PDB entry 2X9G | X-ray diffraction, 1.10 A resolution | chains A and B of the 4 polymer chains in the assembly

Chain A (and B):
Molecule: Pteridine reductase
Organism: Trypanosoma brucei brucei
Notes: EC 1.5.1.33; chain B of this document is another copy of the same molecule, construct and numbering; everything in this record applies to it too
Reference sequence: O76290 (O76290_TRYBB); numbering as in UniProt (aligned over 1-268)
Chain sequence (288 residues; row label = number of the first residue in the row; numbers below 1 keep their minus sign (Met-19 is residue -19)):
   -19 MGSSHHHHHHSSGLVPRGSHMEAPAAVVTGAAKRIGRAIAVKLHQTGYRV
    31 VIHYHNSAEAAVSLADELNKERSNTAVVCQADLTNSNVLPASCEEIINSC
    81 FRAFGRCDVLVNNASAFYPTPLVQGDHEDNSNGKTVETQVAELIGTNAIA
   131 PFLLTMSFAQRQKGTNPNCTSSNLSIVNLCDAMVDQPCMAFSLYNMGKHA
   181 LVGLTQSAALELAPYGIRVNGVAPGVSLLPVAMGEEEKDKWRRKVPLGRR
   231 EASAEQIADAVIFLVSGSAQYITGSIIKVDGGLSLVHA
Not modelled in the structure: -19 to 1, 105-112, 143-150 (chain B: -19 to 1, 104-113, 144-150)
Sequence notes: expression tag (-19 to 0)
Small-molecule neighbours:
  - ly231514 (LYA; 2-{4-[2-(2-amino-4-oxo-4,7-dihydro-3H-pyrrolo[2,3-d]pyrimidin-5-yl)-ethyl]-benzoylamino}-pentanedioic acid): Arg14, Ser95, Phe97, Pro99, Asp161, Pro167, Cys168, Met169, Phe171, Tyr174, Val206, Leu208, Leu209, Pro210, Met213, Glu217, Trp221
  - NADP (NAP; NADP nicotinamide-adenine-dinucleotide phosphate): Gly10, Lys13, Arg14, Ile15, Gly16, His33, Tyr34, His35, Asn36, Ser37, Ala61, Asp62, Leu63, Thr64, Asn93, Ala94, Ser95, Ala96, Thr126, Asn127, Leu159, Cys160, Asp161, Tyr174, Lys178, Pro204, Gly205, Val206, Ser207, Leu208
What the authors report for this chain:
  - binding site for ly231514: Arg14, Ser95, Phe97, Pro99, Tyr174, Val206, Leu209, Pro210, Met213, Trp221
  - catalytic residues: Asp161, Tyr174 (citing earlier work)
  - binding site for NADP: Arg14, Lys178, Leu208
  - contacts within the chain: Arg14-Leu208 (backbone contact), Arg14-Leu209 (backbone contact), Ala96-Asn127 (hydrogen bond), Leu123-Asn127 (hydrogen bond), Asp161-Tyr174 (hydrogen bond), Asn127-Lys178 (hydrogen bond)

How chain A and chain B interact:
Pairs across the interface (54):
  Gln186(A) - Leu265(B)
  Leu190(A) - Pro226(B)  hydrophobic
  Leu190(A) - Leu265(B)
  Leu190(A) - Val266(B)  hydrophobic
  Ala193(A) - Pro226(B)
  Ala193(A) - Leu227(B)
  Arg198(A) - Leu227(B)
  Val206(A) - Tyr251(B)  hydrogen bond (backbone-side chain)
  Val225(A) - Tyr251(B)
  Pro226(A) - Ala193(B)
  Leu227(A) - Ala193(B)
  Leu227(A) - Arg198(B)
  Leu227(A) - Gln250(B)
  Leu227(A) - Tyr251(B)  hydrophobic
  Arg230(A) - Tyr251(B)  hydrogen bond (backbone-side chain)
  Glu231(A) - Tyr251(B)
  Ala232(A) - Tyr251(B)  hydrogen bond (backbone-side chain)
  Gln236(A) - Tyr251(B)
  Asp239(A) - Ser248(B)
  Phe243(A) - Phe243(B)  hydrophobic
  Ser248(A) - Asp239(B)
  Gln250(A) - Leu227(B)
  Tyr251(A) - Val206(B)  hydrogen bond (side chain-backbone)
  Tyr251(A) - Val225(B)
  Tyr251(A) - Leu227(B)
  Tyr251(A) - Arg230(B)  hydrogen bond (side chain-backbone)
  Tyr251(A) - Glu231(B)
  Tyr251(A) - Ala232(B)  hydrogen bond (side chain-backbone)
  Tyr251(A) - Gln236(B)
  Tyr251(A) - Val259(B)
  Tyr251(A) - Asp260(B)
  Tyr251(A) - Gly261(B)  hydrogen bond (backbone-backbone)
  Ile252(A) - Lys258(B)
  Ile252(A) - Val259(B)  hydrophobic
  Thr253(A) - Asp260(B)
  Thr253(A) - Gly261(B)
  Thr253(A) - Gly262(B)
  Gly254(A) - Lys258(B)  hydrogen bond (backbone-side chain)
  Gly254(A) - Leu265(B)
  Ser255(A) - Lys258(B)  hydrogen bond (side chain-backbone)
  Ile257(A) - Ile257(B)  hydrophobic
  Lys258(A) - Ile252(B)
  Lys258(A) - Gly254(B)  hydrogen bond (side chain-backbone)
  Lys258(A) - Ser255(B)  hydrogen bond (backbone-side chain)
  Val259(A) - Tyr251(B)
  Val259(A) - Ile252(B)  hydrophobic
  Asp260(A) - Tyr251(B)
  Asp260(A) - Thr253(B)
  Gly261(A) - Tyr251(B)  hydrogen bond (backbone-backbone)
  Gly261(A) - Thr253(B)
  Gly262(A) - Thr253(B)
  Leu265(A) - Gln186(B)
  Leu265(A) - Gly254(B)
  Val266(A) - Leu190(B)  hydrophobic
Also at the interface, not in a pair above, chain A (33 interface residues in all): Ala189, Pro194, Ala240, Gly247
Also at the interface, not in a pair above, chain B (34 interface residues in all): Ala189, Pro194, Gly196, Ala240, Gly247

Summary:
The interface between chain A and chain B involves 33 residues on one side and 34 on the other, with 12
hydrogen bonds. Polar contacts include Val206(A)-Tyr251(B), Arg230(A)-Tyr251(B) and Ala232(A)-Tyr251(B). Bound
to chain A: NADP and ly231514. The paper reports catalytic residues Asp161(A) and Tyr174(A); a binding site
for ly231514 at Arg14(A), Ser95(A) and Phe97(A) among others.
Chain A and chain B are both Pteridine reductase (Trypanosoma brucei brucei); the structure, High resolution
structure of TbPTR1 in complex with Pemetrexed, was determined by X-ray diffraction together with 2X9N, 2X9V
and 3MCV from the same study.
